PDB entry 8GVD | X-ray diffraction, 2.00 A resolution | chains A and B

Chain A:
Protein: 3C-like proteinase nsp5
Source organism: Severe acute respiratory syndrome coronavirus 2
Notes: EC 3.4.22.69
UniProt: P0DTC1 (R1A_SARS2); residues 1-306 here correspond to UniProt positions 3264-3569 (UniProt number = residue number + 3263)
Sequence (306 residues; numbered 1 to 306; the number before each row is that of its first residue):
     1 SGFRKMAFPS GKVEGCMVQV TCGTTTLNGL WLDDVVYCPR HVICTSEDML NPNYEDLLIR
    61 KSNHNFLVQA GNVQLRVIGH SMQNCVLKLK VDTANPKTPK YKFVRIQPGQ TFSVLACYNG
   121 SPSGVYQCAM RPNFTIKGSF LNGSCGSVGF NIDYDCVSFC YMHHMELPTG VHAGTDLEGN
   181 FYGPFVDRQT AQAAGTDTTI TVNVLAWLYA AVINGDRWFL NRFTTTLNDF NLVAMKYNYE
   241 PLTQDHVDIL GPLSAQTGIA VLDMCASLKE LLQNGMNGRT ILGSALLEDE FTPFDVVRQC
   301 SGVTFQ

Chain B:
Protein: 3-pyridin-4-yl-2,4-dihydro-indeno[1,2-.c.]pyrazole
Sequence (4 residues; numbered 1 to 4; the number before each row is that of its first residue):
     1 XAIX
Modified / non-standard residues: ACY (acetic acid) at position 1; 0A9 (methyl L-phenylalaninate) at position 4

Chain A / chain B interface:
Contacting residue pairs (18):
  Thr24(A) - Ile3(B)
  Thr24(A) - 0A9_4(B)
  Thr25(A) - Ala2(B)
  Thr25(A) - Ile3(B)
  Thr25(A) - 0A9_4(B)
  Thr26(A) - Ala2(B)
  Thr26(A) - Ile3(B)  hydrogen bond (backbone-backbone)
  Leu27(A) - Ala2(B)  hydrophobic
  His41(A) - Ala2(B)
  Cys44(A) - 0A9_4(B)
  Ser46(A) - 0A9_4(B)
  Met49(A) - 0A9_4(B)
  Asn142(A) - Ile3(B)
  Gly143(A) - ACY_1(B)  hydrogen bond (backbone-backbone)
  Gly143(A) - Ile3(B)
  Ser144(A) - ACY_1(B)  hydrogen bond (backbone-backbone)
  Cys145(A) - ACY_1(B)  covalent bond
  Cys145(A) - Ala2(B)  hydrogen bond (side chain-backbone)
Also at the interface, not in a pair above, chain A (15 interface residues in all): Thr45, His163, His164

Summary:
Chain A and chain B form an interface of 15 and 4 residues respectively, with 1 covalent bond and 4 hydrogen
bonds. Polar pairs include Cys145(A)-Ala2(B), Thr26(A)-Ile3(B) and Gly143(A)-ACY_1(B).
Chain A is 3C-like proteinase nsp5 (Severe acute respiratory syndrome coronavirus 2) and chain B is
3-pyridin-4-yl-2,4-dihydro-indeno[1,2-.c.]pyrazole; the structure, SARS-CoV-2 Mpro in complex with D-4-38, was
determined by X-ray diffraction.
